Entry 6YXY (electron microscopy, 3.10 A resolution); this record covers chains AA and AW of the 83 polymer chains in the assembly.

[Chain AA]
Molecule: 12S ribosomal RNA
Organism: Trypanosoma brucei brucei
Sequence (1176 nucleotides; numbered 1 to 1176; the number before each row is that of its first residue):
     1 AUUUUACCAAUUAAGAAGAAUAUUAUAAUAAUGGGUGUCUUAUAUUUUAA
    51 AUAAAUAUUUAAAUUCCGUGUAGUAAAUUUAUUAUUUGUAUUAUUUAUAU
   101 AAUAGGUGUAUUAUAUUUAAAUUUUAAAUUUGUUGUUUUAUAUUUAGAUA
   151 CAUAUUUAUAGAUUAAUAUAUUUAAAUAAUAUUUUAAAAUUUAUUGAACU
   201 GUAAUUAUUAGUUUAAUAUUUUUAGUUUGAUGUUGAAAUAUUUAAUUAAA
   251 GAUGUUACAGUUGUUCUAUAUGUACCAAAUAAAUAUAGUAAGAUUAUUUU
   301 AGUUGAAUUAAUAAAUAAAUAUUUAUUUUUCUUUGUAAAUAUUAUGAACA
   351 AUUUAAAAAUUAAUCUGUUUAACUAAAAUGUUAUAUAUAAUAAUCUAAGU
   401 UAAUUUGAAUAUUAAAAGUACAAGUAUAAUUUGUAAUUCUAAAGUAUUUU
   451 AAUGGUAUAUUUUUAGUAGGUAAAUGAAAAGUAUAAAUGGAUAUAACUUA
   501 AUAUUUAAUAUUUGUUUAAUGAAAAGUAUUUUAUUAUUAUAUUGUAUAGU
   551 AUUAUUAUAGUGUAUAGUUUUUUAAAAAUAUAAAAAUAUUGUUAAUAAAA
   601 UUAUCGUAUUUUAAGUGCGUUUAUUAAAUGCGUUUGUCUAAGAUAAUUAU
   651 UUAAGAUUAUUCUUGUAAAUAUAUUUAAAUAUUAAUAAUUCUUAAAAUAA
   701 AAAAAUAUCCUCAAUUGCAAUAUUAUUGUAGCAUAGUAAUUUGUUAACUA
   751 AAUAUUAAAGUGUUCCAUAGAAAAUUUUUAAAUUACAACAAAUAAAAUAA
   801 AGUAUGAAUUAAUAUCAAAAUUUUAAUAAAAAUUAAAAAAUUAAAAUAGG
   851 GCAAGUCCUACUCUCCUUUACAAAGAGAACAUUAUGAUAUGUAAUUGUAU
   901 GUUUGAUUGGGGCAAUACUAUAUUUAUUUAUAUAGCAUAAGAACUAUAUU
   951 CUUUGAAAUUAUAAAAGGUUCGAGCAGGUUAACAAGCAUUAAAAAUAAAU
  1001 GUGUUUCAUCGUCUACUUAUUACCAUGAUUGNNNNNNNNNNNNNNNNNNA
  1051 AUUCGUUAGUUGGGUUAAAAUCGUUGUAAAGCAGAUUUGUUUAUAUAUUU
  1101 AAUUUUUAUAAUUAAUAAUAAUUAAUAUAAGUACGCAAGGAUUGAUUAUU
  1151 GAAAAAAGAAAGAAGAAUAUAAUUUA
Not modelled in the structure: 207-221, 397-442, 595-784, 1024-1031, 1050-1058, 1066-1070
Differences from the reference sequence: conflict N1032 (A2395 in 343546), N1033 (U2396 in 343546), N1034 (U2397 in 343546), N1035 (G2398 in 343546), N1036 (U2399 in 343546), N1037 (U2400 in 343546), N1038 (C2401 in 343546), N1039 (A2402 in 343546), N1040 (U2403 in 343546), N1041 (C2404 in 343546), N1042 (A2405 in 343546), N1043 (A2406 in 343546), N1044 (A2407 in 343546), N1045 (A2408 in 343546), N1046 (U2409 in 343546), N1047 (A2410 in 343546), N1048 (G2411 in 343546), N1049 (U2412 in 343546)
Bound ions: Mg2+ site 1 near A30 (its only coordinating residue here); Mg2+ site 2: A63, G68; Mg2+ site 3: G70 (shared with 2 residues of chain A8); Mg2+ site 4 near G108 (its only coordinating residue here); Mg2+ site 5 near A140 (its only coordinating residue here); Mg2+ site 6 near U145 (its only coordinating residue here); Mg2+ site 7 near A146 (its only coordinating residue here); Mg2+ site 8: A198, C199; Mg2+ site 9: A238, A551; Mg2+ site 10 near U267 (its only coordinating residue here); Mg2+ site 11 near G469 (its only coordinating residue here); Mg2+ site 12 near A495 (its only coordinating residue here); 6 more Mg2+ sites not listed

[Chain AW]
Molecule: uL22m
Organism: Trypanosoma brucei brucei
UniProt: C9ZSI8 (C9ZSI8_TRYB9); residue numbers follow UniProt; this construct covers 1-278
Amino-acid sequence (278 residues; each row starts with the number of its first residue):
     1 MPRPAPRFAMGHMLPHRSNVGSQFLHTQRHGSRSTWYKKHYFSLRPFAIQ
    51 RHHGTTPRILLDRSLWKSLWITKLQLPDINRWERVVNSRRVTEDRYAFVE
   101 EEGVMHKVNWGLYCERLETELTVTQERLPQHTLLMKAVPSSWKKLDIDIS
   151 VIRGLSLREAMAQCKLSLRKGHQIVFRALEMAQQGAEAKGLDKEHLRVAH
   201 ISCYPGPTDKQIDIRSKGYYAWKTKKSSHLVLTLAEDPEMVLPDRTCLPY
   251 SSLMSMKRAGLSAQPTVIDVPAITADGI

[Interface between chain AA and chain AW]
Residue-residue contacts - 157 pairs, chain AA then chain AW:
  A16(AA) with Thr72(AW), phosphate contact
  A17(AA) with Ile71(AW), base contact; Lys73(AW), salt bridge to the phosphate
  A19(AA) with Leu69(AW), base contact
  A20(AA) with Lys67(AW), hydrogen bond to the base; Ser68(AW), base contact; Leu69(AW), base contact; Ile71(AW), phosphate contact
  A22(AA) with Lys67(AW), base contact
  U24(AA) with Arg29(AW), hydrogen bond to the sugar
  U89(AA) with Lys67(AW), base contact
  U92(AA) with Lys67(AW), salt bridge to the phosphate
  A93(AA) with Gly54(AW), sugar contact; Thr55(AW), phosphate contact; Thr56(AW), hydrogen bond to the phosphate; Lys67(AW), salt bridge to the phosphate
  U94(AA) with Arg29(AW), sugar contact; His53(AW), salt bridge to the phosphate; Gly54(AW), hydrogen bond to the phosphate; Lys67(AW), base contact
  U95(AA) with Leu14(AW), phosphate contact; Gln28(AW), hydrogen bond to the phosphate; Ser32(AW), sugar contact; Arg51(AW), salt bridge to the phosphate; His53(AW), salt bridge to the phosphate
  U96(AA) with Arg33(AW), salt bridge to the phosphate; Leu69(AW), base contact
  A97(AA) with Arg33(AW), salt bridge to the phosphate; Lys39(AW), phosphate contact
  U98(AA) with Lys39(AW), salt bridge to the phosphate
  A101(AA) with Tyr204(AW), sugar contact; His229(AW), salt bridge to the phosphate
  A102(AA) with Thr132(AW), base contact; His200(AW), hydrogen bond to the base; Tyr204(AW), sugar contact; Val231(AW), sugar contact
  G105(AA) with Arg153(AW), hydrogen bond to the base
  U144(AA) with His40(AW), hydrogen bond to the sugar; Tyr41(AW), hydrogen bond to the phosphate; Phe42(AW), sugar contact
  U145(AA) with Lys39(AW), sugar contact; His40(AW), phosphate contact; Tyr41(AW), hydrogen bond to the phosphate
  A146(AA) with His30(AW), sugar contact; Gly31(AW), hydrogen bond to the phosphate; Arg33(AW), phosphate contact
  G147(AA) with His16(AW), salt bridge to the phosphate; Arg29(AW), phosphate contact; His30(AW), sugar contact; Gly31(AW), hydrogen bond to the phosphate
  A148(AA) with His16(AW), phosphate contact; Arg17(AW), phosphate contact; Ser18(AW), hydrogen bond to the sugar; Asn19(AW), sugar contact; His30(AW), salt bridge to the phosphate
  U149(AA) with Arg17(AW), salt bridge to the phosphate; Ser18(AW), sugar contact; Asn19(AW), sugar contact; Gly21(AW), hydrogen bond to the sugar; Ser22(AW), hydrogen bond to the base; Leu25(AW), hydrogen bond to the base
  A150(AA) with Asn19(AW), phosphate contact; Val20(AW), phosphate contact; Gly21(AW), sugar contact
  C151(AA) with Arg3(AW), base contact; Pro6(AW), base contact; Phe8(AW), base contact; Ser22(AW), hydrogen bond to the sugar; Gln23(AW), hydrogen bond to the phosphate; Phe24(AW), base contact
  U153(AA) with Pro4(AW), sugar contact; Ala5(AW), base contact; Pro6(AW), base contact; Arg7(AW), hydrogen bond to the base
  A154(AA) with Met1(AW), base contact; Pro2(AW), base contact; Arg3(AW), base contact; Pro4(AW), sugar contact
  A178(AA) with Pro2(AW), phosphate contact; Arg3(AW), hydrogen bond to the sugar
  U180(AA) with Gln23(AW), hydrogen bond to the sugar
  A181(AA) with Gln23(AW), hydrogen bond to the sugar
  U234(AA) with Arg215(AW), hydrogen bond to the base; Ser216(AW), hydrogen bond to the sugar; Lys217(AW), salt bridge to the phosphate; Tyr219(AW), stacking on the base
  G235(AA) with Ser216(AW), base contact; Lys217(AW), base contact
  A237(AA) with Ser216(AW), phosphate contact
  A238(AA) with Ser216(AW), phosphate contact; Lys217(AW), hydrogen bond to the phosphate; Gly218(AW), base contact
  U294(AA) with Asn19(AW), hydrogen bond to the sugar
  U295(AA) with His16(AW), base contact; Arg17(AW), hydrogen bond to the base; Ser18(AW), base contact; Asn19(AW), hydrogen bond to the phosphate
  A480(AA) with Arg45(AW), hydrogen bond to the base
  G481(AA) with His52(AW), hydrogen bond to the base; His53(AW), base contact; Thr55(AW), base contact; Pro57(AW), base contact
  U482(AA) with Gly11(AW), phosphate contact; His12(AW), base contact
  A483(AA) with Gln50(AW), base contact
  U484(AA) with Ile59(AW), base contact
  A485(AA) with Gln50(AW), hydrogen bond to the base
  A486(AA) with Gln50(AW), base contact; His52(AW), base contact; Ile59(AW), hydrogen bond to the base; Leu61(AW), base contact; Arg84(AW), sugar contact; Val85(AW), base contact
  A487(AA) with Phe47(AW), sugar contact; Arg63(AW), salt bridge to the phosphate; Trp82(AW), stacking on the base; Arg84(AW), salt bridge to the phosphate; Glu93(AW), hydrogen bond to the base; Asp94(AW), base contact; Arg95(AW), base contact; Tyr96(AW), stacking on the base
  U488(AA) with Phe47(AW), phosphate contact; Phe98(AW), base contact
  A491(AA) with Tyr37(AW), hydrogen bond to the phosphate; Arg45(AW), hydrogen bond to the sugar
  U492(AA) with Tyr37(AW), hydrogen bond to the phosphate; Lys38(AW), hydrogen bond to the sugar; Arg45(AW), salt bridge to the phosphate
  U494(AA) with Tyr41(AW), phosphate contact
  A495(AA) with His16(AW), hydrogen bond to the base
  U504(AA) with Trp142(AW), phosphate contact
  U505(AA) with Lys143(AW), salt bridge to the phosphate
  A551(AA) with Ile214(AW), base contact; Arg215(AW), hydrogen bond to the base; Gly218(AW), base contact; Tyr219(AW), hydrogen bond to the base; Tyr220(AW), base contact
  U552(AA) with Ile214(AW), base contact
  U803(AA) with Leu168(AW), hydrogen bond to the sugar; Arg169(AW), salt bridge to the phosphate
  A804(AA) with Arg169(AW), phosphate contact; Lys170(AW), hydrogen bond to the phosphate
  U805(AA) with Lys144(AW), salt bridge to the phosphate; Lys170(AW), salt bridge to the phosphate; Lys225(AW), hydrogen bond to the sugar
  G806(AA) with Lys144(AW), hydrogen bond to the base; Lys223(AW), phosphate contact; Thr224(AW), phosphate contact; Lys225(AW), phosphate contact; Lys226(AW), phosphate contact
  A807(AA) with Asp213(AW), hydrogen bond to the sugar; Arg215(AW), base contact; Ala221(AW), sugar contact; Lys223(AW), phosphate contact; Thr224(AW), hydrogen bond to the phosphate
  A808(AA) with Arg215(AW), sugar contact; Ala221(AW), sugar contact
Also at the interface, not in a pair above, chain AA (67 interface residues in all): U103, A104, U155, A179, A236, A296, G489, A493
Also at the interface, not in a pair above, chain AW (95 interface residues in all): Met10, Thr27, Thr35, Arg58, Leu74, Glu83, Lys136, Pro205, Trp222, Thr233

[Summary]
Chain AA and chain AW form an interface of 67 and 95 residues respectively, with 46 hydrogen bonds, 21 salt
bridges and 3 aromatic stacking contacts. Polar contacts include A20(AA)-Lys67(AW), A102(AA)-His200(AW) and
G105(AA)-Arg153(AW). The Mg2+ site 2 is built by A63(AA) and G68(AA).
Here chain AA is 12S ribosomal RNA and chain AW is uL22m, both from Trypanosoma brucei brucei. Entry 6YXY
(State B of the Trypanosoma brucei mitoribosomal large subunit assembly intermediate) was determined by
electron microscopy together with 6YXX from the same study.
